Entry 4PSO (X-ray diffraction, 2.90 A resolution); this record covers chains B and L of the 6 polymer chains in the assembly.

# Chain B
Molecule: ssDNA binding protein
Source organism: Aeropyrum pernix
Reference sequence: Q9YAS7 (Q9YAS7_AERPE); residues 2-234 here = UniProt positions 2-234
Amino-acid sequence (237 residues; numbered -2 to 234; the number before each row is that of its first residue; numbers below 1 keep their minus sign (Gly-2 is residue -2)):
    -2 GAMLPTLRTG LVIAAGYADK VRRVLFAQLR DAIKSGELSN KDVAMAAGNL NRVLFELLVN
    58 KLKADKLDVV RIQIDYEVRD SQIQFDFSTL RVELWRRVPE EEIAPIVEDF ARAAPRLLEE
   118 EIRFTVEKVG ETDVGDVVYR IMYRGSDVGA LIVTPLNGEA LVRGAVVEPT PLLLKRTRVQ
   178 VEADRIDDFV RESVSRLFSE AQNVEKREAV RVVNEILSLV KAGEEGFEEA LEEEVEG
Unresolved in the structure: -2, 219-234
Differences from the reference sequence: expression tag (-2 to -1, 1)
Reported in the primary citation:
  - binding site for polydeoxyribonucleotide (chain L): Lys17, Arg20, Phe23, Lys63, Leu64, Asn211
  - binding site for polydeoxyribonucleotide: Lys17, Arg20, Leu64
  - specificity-determining residues: Arg20 (proposed by the authors, not directly observed)

# Chain L
Molecule: polydeoxyribonucleotide
Sequence (10 nucleotides; row label = number of the first residue in the row):
     1 TTTTTTTTTT

# Interface between chain B and chain L
Pairs across the interface (17):
  Arg5(B) with DT7(L), hydrogen bond to the base; DT8(L), base contact
  Lys17(B) with DT9(L), hydrogen bond to the base
  Val21(B) with DT8(L), base contact; DT9(L), base contact
  Ala24(B) with DT9(L), sugar contact
  Gln25(B) with DT8(L), base contact
  Arg68(B) with DT5(L), salt bridge to the phosphate; DT6(L), salt bridge to the phosphate
  Arg137(B) with DT2(L), salt bridge to the phosphate
  Lys203(B) with DT3(L), salt bridge to the phosphate
  Arg204(B) with DT5(L), base contact; DT6(L), hydrogen bond to the base
  Val207(B) with DT1(L), base contact; DT2(L), sugar contact
  Asn211(B) with DT1(L), hydrogen bond to the base
  Lys218(B) with DT1(L), salt bridge to the phosphate
Also at the interface, not in a pair above, chain B (18 interface residues in all): Arg20, Glu90, Val164, Val210, Leu214, Ser215
Also at the interface, not in a pair above, chain L (10 interface residues in all): DT4, DT10

# In short
The interface between chain B and chain L involves 18 residues on one side and 10 on the other; the contacts
include 4 hydrogen bonds and 5 salt bridges. Polar contacts include Arg5(B)-DT7(L), Lys17(B)-DT9(L) and
Arg204(B)-DT6(L). From the paper: a binding site for polydeoxyribonucleotide (chain L) at Lys17(B), Arg20(B)
and Phe23(B) among others; a binding site for polydeoxyribonucleotide at Lys17(B), Arg20(B) and Leu64(B).
Chain B is ssDNA binding protein (Aeropyrum pernix) and chain L is polydeoxyribonucleotide; the structure,
Crystal structure of apeThermo-DBP-RP2 bound to ssDNA dT10, was determined by X-ray diffraction together with
4PSL, 4PSM and 4PSN from the same study.
